6PFM - chains D and A; structure by X-ray diffraction, 2.84 A resolution.

[Chain D (and A)]
Name: Estrogen receptor
Organism: Homo sapiens
Notes: chain A of this document is another copy of the same molecule, construct and numbering; everything in this record applies to it too
Reference sequence: P03372 (ESR1_HUMAN); numbering as in UniProt (aligned over 298-553)
Amino-acid sequence (280 residues; each row starts with the number of its first residue):
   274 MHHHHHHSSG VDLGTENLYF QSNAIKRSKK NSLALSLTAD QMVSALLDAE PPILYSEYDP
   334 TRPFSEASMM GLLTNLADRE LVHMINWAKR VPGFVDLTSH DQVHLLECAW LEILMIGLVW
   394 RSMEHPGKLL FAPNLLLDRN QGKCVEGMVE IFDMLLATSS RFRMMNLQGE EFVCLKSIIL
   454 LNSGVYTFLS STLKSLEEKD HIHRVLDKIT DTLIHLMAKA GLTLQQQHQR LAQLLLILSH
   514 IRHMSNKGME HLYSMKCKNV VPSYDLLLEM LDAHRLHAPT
Disordered / not traced: 274-306, 461-464, 546-553 (chain A: 274-306, 531-553)
Sequence notes: expression tag (274-297); engineered mutation Ser372 (Leu in P03372), Ser536 (Leu in P03372)
Residues lining bound ligands: OGJ ((2S)-2-(4-{2-[3-(fluoromethyl)azetidin-1-yl]ethoxy}phenyl)-3-(3-hydroxyphenyl)-4-methyl-2H-1-benzopyran-6-ol): Met343, Leu346, Thr347, Leu349, Ala350, Asp351, Glu353, Leu354, Trp383, Leu384, Leu387, Met388, Leu391, Arg394, Phe404, Met421, Ile424, Leu428, Gly521, His524, Leu525

[How chain D and chain A interact]
Residue-residue contacts (53; chain D residue first):
  Ala430(D) with Tyr459(A)
  Arg434(D) with Tyr459(A); His476(A), hydrogen bond
  Ile451(D) with Leu509(A), hydrophobic
  Asn455(D) with Leu509(A), hydrogen bond (side chain-backbone); His513(A), hydrogen bond (backbone-side chain)
  Val458(D) with His513(A)
  Tyr459(D) with Ala430(A); His513(A)
  His476(D) with Arg434(A), hydrogen bond
  Asp480(D) with Gln502(A); Gln506(A), hydrogen bond
  Thr483(D) with His501(A); Gln502(A); Ala505(A)
  Asp484(D) with Gln498(A), hydrogen bond; His501(A), salt bridge; Gln502(A), hydrogen bond
  Ile487(D) with His501(A)
  Leu497(D) with Leu497(A), hydrophobic
  Gln498(D) with Asp484(A), hydrogen bond
  His501(D) with Thr483(A); His501(A); Leu504(A)
  Gln502(D) with Asp480(A); Asp484(A), hydrogen bond
  Leu504(D) with His501(A)
  Ala505(D) with Thr483(A); Leu508(A), hydrophobic
  Gln506(D) with Asp480(A), hydrogen bond
  Leu508(D) with Ala505(A), hydrophobic; Leu508(A), hydrophobic
  Leu509(D) with Ile451(A), hydrophobic; Asn455(A); Tyr459(A); Leu508(A), hydrophobic; Leu511(A), hydrophobic
  Ile510(D) with Tyr459(A)
  Leu511(D) with Ser512(A), hydrogen bond (backbone-side chain)
  Ser512(D) with Asn455(A), hydrogen bond; Ser512(A); Arg515(A), hydrogen bond
  His513(D) with Tyr459(A); Arg515(A)
  Arg515(D) with Ser512(A); His513(A), hydrogen bond; His516(A)
  His516(D) with Arg515(A); Asn519(A), hydrogen bond
  Asn519(D) with His516(A), hydrogen bond; Asn519(A), hydrogen bond
  Lys520(D) with Asn519(A)
  Glu523(D) with Glu523(A)
Also at the interface, not in a pair above, chain D (31 interface residues in all): Ser456, Leu479
Also at the interface, not in a pair above, chain A (28 interface residues in all): Leu479, Ile487, Lys520

[In short]
The interface between chain D and chain A involves 31 residues on one side and 28 on the other; the contacts
include 17 hydrogen bonds and 1 salt bridge. Polar pairs include Asp484(D)-His501(A), Arg434(D)-His476(A) and
Asn455(D)-Leu509(A). Ligands of chain D: compound OGJ.
Chain D and chain A are both Estrogen receptor (Homo sapiens); the structure, Crystal structure of GDC-0927
bound to estrogen receptor alpha, was determined by X-ray diffraction, deposited together with 6PET.
